PDB entry 3OYA | X-ray diffraction, 2.65 A resolution | chains A and B of the 4 polymer chains in the assembly

== Chain A (and B) ==
Name: PFV integrase
Organism: Human spumaretrovirus
Notes: chain B of this document is another copy of the same molecule, construct and numbering; everything in this record applies to it too
UniProtKB: P14350 (POL_FOAMV); residues 1-392 here correspond to UniProt positions 752-1143 (UniProt number = residue number + 751)
Amino-acid sequence (395 residues; numbered -2 to 392; the number before each row is that of its first residue; numbers below 1 keep their minus sign (Gly-2 is residue -2)):
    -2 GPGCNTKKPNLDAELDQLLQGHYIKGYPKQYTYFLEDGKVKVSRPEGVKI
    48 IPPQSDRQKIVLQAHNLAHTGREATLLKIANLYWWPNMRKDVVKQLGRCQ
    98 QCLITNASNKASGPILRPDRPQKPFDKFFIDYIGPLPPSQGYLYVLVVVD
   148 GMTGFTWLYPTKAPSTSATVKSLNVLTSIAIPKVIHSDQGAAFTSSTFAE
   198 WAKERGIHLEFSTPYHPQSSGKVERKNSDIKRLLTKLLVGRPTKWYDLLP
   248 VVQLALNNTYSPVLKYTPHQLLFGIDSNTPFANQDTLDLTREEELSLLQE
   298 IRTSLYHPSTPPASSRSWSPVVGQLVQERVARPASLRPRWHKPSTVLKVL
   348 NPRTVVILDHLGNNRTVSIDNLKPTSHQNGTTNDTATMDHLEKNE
Unresolved in the structure: -2 to 7, 376-392 (chain B: -2 to 115, 300-392)
Differences from the reference sequence: expression tag (-2 to 0); variant Ser217 (Gly968 in P14350), Gly218 (Ser969 in P14350)
UniProt features mapped onto this chain:
  - binding site (Mg(2+)): Asp123, Asp185
Metal / ion sites: Zn2+: His62, His66, Cys96, Cys99; Mg2+ site 1: Asp128, Asp185 (together with raltegravir, mk0518); Mg2+ site 2: Asp128, Glu221 (together with raltegravir, mk0518)
Ligand contacts:
  - raltegravir, mk0518: Asp128, Tyr129, Asp185, Gln186, Pro211, Tyr212, His213, Pro214, Gln215, Glu221
  - raltegravir, mk0518 (RLT; N-(4-fluorobenzyl)-5-hydroxy-1-methyl-2-(1-methyl-1-{[(5-methyl-1,3,4-oxadiazol-2-yl)carbonyl]amino}ethyl)-6-oxo-1,6-di hydropyrimidine-4-carboxamide): Asp128, Tyr129, Asp185, Gln186, Pro211, Tyr212, His213, Pro214, Gln215, Glu221
What the authors report for this chain:
  - binding site for raltegravir, mk0518: Tyr212, Pro214
  - mutagenesis - S217Q, N224H: decreased catalytic activity
  - mutagenesis - S217H: increased catalytic activity
  - mutagenesis - S217Q (Kd 40 nM): unchanged binding to raltegravir, mk0518
  - mutagenesis - S217H (10-fold), N224H (Kd 200 nM): decreased binding to raltegravir, mk0518

== How chain A and chain B interact ==
Residue-residue contacts (56; chain A residue first):
  Pro121(A) - Ile272(B)
  Phe122(A) - Asn275(B)
  Trp154(A) - Ile176(B)
  Asn171(A) - Pro247(B)
  Thr174(A) - Leu251(B)
  Ser175(A) - Pro247(B)
  Ser175(A) - Gln250(B)
  Ile176(A) - Phe152(B)
  Ile176(A) - Trp154(B)
  Ile176(A) - Phe270(B)  hydrophobic
  Ala177(A) - Leu251(B)  hydrophobic
  Ile178(A) - Leu251(B)  hydrophobic
  Ile178(A) - Asn275(B)  hydrogen bond (backbone-side chain)
  Ile178(A) - Thr276(B)
  Pro179(A) - Asn275(B)
  Lys180(A) - Asn275(B)  hydrogen bond
  Gln250(A) - Ser175(B)  hydrogen bond
  Leu251(A) - Ser175(B)
  Leu251(A) - Ile178(B)  hydrophobic
  His266(A) - Phe122(B)
  Leu269(A) - Phe270(B)
  Phe270(A) - Phe122(B)  hydrophobic
  Phe270(A) - Leu269(B)  hydrophobic
  Phe270(A) - Phe270(B)  hydrophobic
  Ile272(A) - Lys120(B)
  Ile272(A) - Phe122(B)
  Asp273(A) - Phe122(B)
  Ser274(A) - Phe122(B)
  Ser274(A) - Ala177(B)
  Ser274(A) - Ile178(B)  hydrogen bond (side chain-backbone)
  Asn275(A) - Ile178(B)  hydrogen bond (backbone-backbone)
  Asn275(A) - Pro179(B)  hydrogen bond (side chain-backbone)
  Asn275(A) - Lys180(B)
  Asn275(A) - Arg202(B)
  Asn275(A) - Gly203(B)  hydrogen bond (side chain-backbone)
  Thr276(A) - Ile178(B)
  Thr283(A) - Lys120(B)  hydrogen bond (backbone-side chain)
  Leu284(A) - Arg117(B)
  Leu284(A) - Pro118(B)
  Leu286(A) - Pro118(B)
  Leu286(A) - Lys120(B)  hydrogen bond (backbone-side chain)
  Thr287(A) - Lys120(B)
  Arg288(A) - Lys120(B)
  Arg288(A) - Pro121(B)
  Arg288(A) - Met149(B)
  Arg288(A) - Leu268(B)  hydrogen bond (side chain-backbone)
  Arg288(A) - Leu269(B)  hydrogen bond (side chain-backbone)
  Glu289(A) - Tyr263(B)
  Glu291(A) - Lys120(B)  salt bridge
  Leu292(A) - Gln267(B)
  Leu292(A) - Leu268(B)
  Leu292(A) - Gly271(B)
  Leu295(A) - Phe270(B)
  Arg299(A) - Phe270(B)  hydrogen bond (side chain-backbone)
  Arg299(A) - Gly271(B)
  Arg299(A) - Ile272(B)
Also at the interface, not in a pair above, chain A (36 interface residues in all): Lys120, Phe152, Pro247, Asp285, Gln296
Also at the interface, not in a pair above, chain B (32 interface residues in all): Gln119, Thr174, Ile204, His266

== In short ==
The interface between chain A and chain B involves 36 residues on one side and 32 on the other; the contacts
include 12 hydrogen bonds and 1 salt bridge. Among the polar pairs are Glu291(A)-Lys120(B),
Ile178(A)-Asn275(B) and Lys180(A)-Asn275(B). The paper reports a binding site for raltegravir, mk0518 at
Tyr212(A) and Pro214(A); S217Q and N224H of chain A reduce catalytic activity.
Both chains are PFV integrase (Human spumaretrovirus). Entry 3OYA (Crystal structure of the Prototype Foamy
Virus (PFV) intasome in complex with magnesium and raltegravir at ...) was determined by X-ray diffraction
together with 3OYB, 3OYC, 3OYD, 3OYE, 3OYF, 3OYG and 4 further entries from the same study.
